Entry 5S4R (X-ray diffraction, 2.35 A resolution); this record covers chains C and E of the 6 polymer chains in the assembly.

# Chain C
Name: Tubulin alpha-1B chain
From: Bos taurus
Reference sequence: P81947 (TBA1B_BOVIN); residues 1-451 here = UniProt positions 1-451
Amino-acid sequence (451 residues; row label = number of the first residue in the row):
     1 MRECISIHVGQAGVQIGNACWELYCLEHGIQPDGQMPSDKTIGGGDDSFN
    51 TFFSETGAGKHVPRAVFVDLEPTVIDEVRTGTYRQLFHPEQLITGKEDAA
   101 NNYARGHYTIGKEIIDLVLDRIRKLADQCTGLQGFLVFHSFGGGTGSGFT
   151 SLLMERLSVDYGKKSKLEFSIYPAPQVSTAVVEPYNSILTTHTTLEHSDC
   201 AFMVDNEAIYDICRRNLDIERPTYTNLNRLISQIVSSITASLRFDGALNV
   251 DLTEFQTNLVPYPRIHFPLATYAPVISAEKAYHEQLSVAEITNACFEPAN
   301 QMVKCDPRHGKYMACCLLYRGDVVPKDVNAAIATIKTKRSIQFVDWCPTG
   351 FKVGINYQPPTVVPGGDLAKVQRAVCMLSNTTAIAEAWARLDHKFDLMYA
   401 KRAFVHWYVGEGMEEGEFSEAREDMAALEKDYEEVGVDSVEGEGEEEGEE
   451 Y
Disordered / not traced: 441-451
Bound ions: Ca2+: Asp-39, Thr-41, Gly-44, Glu-55
Residues lining bound ligands: GTP (guanosine-5'-triphosphate): Gly-10, Gln-11, Ala-12, Gln-15, Ile-16, Asp-69, Asp-98, Ala-99, Ala-100, Asn-101, Ser-140, Gly-142, Gly-143, Gly-144, Thr-145, Gly-146, Ile-171, Pro-173, Val-177, Ser-178, Thr-179, Glu-183, Asn-206, Tyr-224, Leu-227, Asn-228, Ile-231

# Chain E
Name: Stathmin-4
From: Rattus norvegicus
Reference sequence: P63043 (STMN4_RAT); residues 5-145 here correspond to UniProt positions 49-189 (UniProt number = residue number + 44)
Amino-acid sequence (143 residues; each row starts with the number of its first residue):
     3 MADMEVIELNKCTSGQSFEVILKPPSFDGVPEFNASLPRRRDPSLEEIQK
    53 KLEAAEERRKYQEAELLKHLAEKREHEREVIQKAIEENNNFIKMAKEKLA
   103 QKMESNKENREAHLAAMLERLQEKDKHAEEVRKNKELKEEASR
Disordered / not traced: 3-5, 29-43, 144-145
Construct notes: initiating methionine (3); expression tag (4)
Curated features (UniProtKB/Swiss-Prot):
  - modified residue: Ser-46 (Phosphoserine)

# How chain C and chain E interact
Contacting residue pairs - 33 pairs, chain C then chain E:
  His-107(C) with Lys-104(E); Met-105(E)
  Tyr-108(C) with Lys-104(E); Met-105(E), hydrophobic; Asn-108(E)
  Thr-109(C) with Arg-112(E)
  Lys-112(C) with Met-105(E)
  Glu-155(C) with Leu-101(E); Lys-104(E), salt bridge
  Arg-156(C) with Leu-101(E)
  Ser-158(C) with Phe-93(E); Ile-94(E)
  Val-159(C) with Ile-94(E); Ala-97(E), hydrophobic; Lys-98(E)
  Gly-162(C) with Asn-90(E); Ile-94(E)
  Lys-163(C) with Asn-90(E); Phe-93(E)
  Thr-193(C) with Lys-104(E)
  Glu-196(C) with Phe-93(E)
  His-197(C) with Phe-93(E)
  Val-409(C) with His-115(E), hydrogen bond (backbone-side chain)
  Gly-410(C) with Arg-112(E); His-115(E)
  Glu-411(C) with Asn-108(E); Arg-112(E), salt bridge
  Gly-412(C) with Asn-108(E), hydrogen bond (backbone-side chain); Asn-111(E), hydrogen bond (backbone-side chain); Arg-112(E)
  Met-413(C) with Asn-108(E)
  Glu-414(C) with Ser-107(E), hydrogen bond; Asn-111(E), hydrogen bond
Also at the interface, not in a pair above, chain C (21 interface residues in all): Leu-152, Glu-417

# In short
21 residues of chain C and 13 residues of chain E are in contact; the contacts include 5 hydrogen bonds and 2
salt bridges. Polar pairs include Glu-155(C)/Lys-104(E), Glu-411(C)/Arg-112(E) and Val-409(C)/His-115(E).
Chain C binds GTP.
Chain C is Tubulin alpha-1B chain (Bos taurus) and chain E is Stathmin-4 (Rattus norvegicus); the structure,
Tubulin-Z117233350-complex, was determined by X-ray diffraction (same publication as 5S4L, 5S4M, 5S4N, 5S4O,
5S4P, 5S4Q and 52 further entries).
